Entry 7MKD (electron microscopy, 3.20 A resolution); this record covers chains I and Q of the 9 polymer chains in the assembly.

# Chain I
Protein: DNA-directed RNA polymerase subunit beta
Organism: Escherichia coli
Notes: EC 2.7.7.6
UniProt: P0A8V4 (RPOB_ECO57); residue numbers follow UniProt; this construct covers 1-1342
Amino-acid sequence (1342 residues; row label = number of the first residue in the row):
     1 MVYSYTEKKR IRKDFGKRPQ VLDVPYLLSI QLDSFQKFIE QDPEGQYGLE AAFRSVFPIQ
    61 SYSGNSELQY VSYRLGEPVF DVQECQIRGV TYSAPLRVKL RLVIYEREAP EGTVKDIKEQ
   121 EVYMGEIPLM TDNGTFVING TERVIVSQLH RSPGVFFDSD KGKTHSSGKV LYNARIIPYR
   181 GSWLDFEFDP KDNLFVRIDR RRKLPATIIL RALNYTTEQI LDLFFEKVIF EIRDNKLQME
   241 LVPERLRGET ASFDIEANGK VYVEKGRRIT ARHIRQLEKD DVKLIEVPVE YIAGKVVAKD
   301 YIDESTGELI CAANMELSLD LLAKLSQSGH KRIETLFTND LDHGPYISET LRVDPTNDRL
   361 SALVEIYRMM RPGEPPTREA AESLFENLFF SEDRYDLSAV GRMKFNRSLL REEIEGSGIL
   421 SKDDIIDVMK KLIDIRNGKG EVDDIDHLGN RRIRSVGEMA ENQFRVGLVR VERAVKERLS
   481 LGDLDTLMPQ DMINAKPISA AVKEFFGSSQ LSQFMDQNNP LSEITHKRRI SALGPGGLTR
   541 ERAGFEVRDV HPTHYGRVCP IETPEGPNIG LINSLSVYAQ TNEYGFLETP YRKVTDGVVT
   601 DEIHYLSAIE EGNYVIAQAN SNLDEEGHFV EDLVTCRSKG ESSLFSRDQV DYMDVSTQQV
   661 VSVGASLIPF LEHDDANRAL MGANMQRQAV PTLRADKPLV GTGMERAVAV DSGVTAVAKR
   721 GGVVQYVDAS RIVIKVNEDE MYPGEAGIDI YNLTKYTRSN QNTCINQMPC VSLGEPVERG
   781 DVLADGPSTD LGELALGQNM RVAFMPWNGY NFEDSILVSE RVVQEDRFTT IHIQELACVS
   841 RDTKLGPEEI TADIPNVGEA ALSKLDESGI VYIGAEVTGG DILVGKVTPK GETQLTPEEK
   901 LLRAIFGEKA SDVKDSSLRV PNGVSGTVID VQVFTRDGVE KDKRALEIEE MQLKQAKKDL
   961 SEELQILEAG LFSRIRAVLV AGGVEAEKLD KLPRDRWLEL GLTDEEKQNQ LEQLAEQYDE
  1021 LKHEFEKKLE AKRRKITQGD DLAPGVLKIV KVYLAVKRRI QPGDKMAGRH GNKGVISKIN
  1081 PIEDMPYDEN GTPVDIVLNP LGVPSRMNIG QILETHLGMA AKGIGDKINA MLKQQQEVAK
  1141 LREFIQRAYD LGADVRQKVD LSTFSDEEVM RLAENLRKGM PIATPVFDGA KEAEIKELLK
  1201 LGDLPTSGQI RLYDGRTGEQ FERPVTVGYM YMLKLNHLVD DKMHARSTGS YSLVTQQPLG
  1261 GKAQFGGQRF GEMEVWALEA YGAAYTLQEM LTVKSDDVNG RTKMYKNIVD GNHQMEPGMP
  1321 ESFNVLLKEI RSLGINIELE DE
Unresolved in the structure: 1, 1342
Small-molecule neighbours:
  - chapso (1N7), molecule 1: Gln-46, Tyr-47, Tyr-179, Ser-398, Ala-399, Val-400, Arg-452, Glu-458, Glu-461, Glu-583, Tyr-584
  - chapso (1N7), molecule 2: Gln-725, Tyr-726, Glu-962, Ile-966, Ala-969
Curated features (UniProtKB/Swiss-Prot):
  - modified residue (N6-acetyllysine): Lys-1022, Lys-1200
From the paper describing this entry:
  - binding site for Nontemplate strand of lambda PR promoter DNA: Arg-371
  - binding site for Template strand of lambda PR promoter DNA (chain Q): Arg-470, Lys-496

# Chain Q
Molecule: Template strand of lambda PR promoter DNA
Sequence (90 nucleotides; each row starts with the number of its first residue):
     1 CGAGGTCGAC ATACAACCTC CTTAGTACAT GCAACCATTA TCACCGCCAG AGGTAAAATA
    61 GTCAACACGC ACGGTGTTAG ATATTTATCC
Unresolved in the structure: 1-7, 76-90
Small-molecule neighbours: chapso (1N7): DA34, DC35, DC36

# How chain I and chain Q interact
Contacting residue pairs - 16 pairs, chain I then chain Q:
  His-165(I) / DC21(Q)  salt bridge to the phosphate
  Lys-203(I) / DT22(Q)  salt bridge to the phosphate
  Arg-470(I) / DT39(Q)  hydrogen bond to the base
  Asn-494(I) / DA40(Q)  hydrogen bond to the phosphate
  Lys-496(I) / DT39(Q)  salt bridge to the phosphate
  Lys-496(I) / DA40(Q)  salt bridge to the phosphate
  Pro-497(I) / DT39(Q)  sugar contact
  Ala-500(I) / DT39(Q)  phosphate contact
  Ser-508(I) / DT38(Q)  hydrogen bond to the base
  Glu-541(I) / DC28(Q)  hydrogen bond to the base
  Gly-1261(I) / DA33(Q)  phosphate contact
  Lys-1262(I) / DA33(Q)  phosphate contact
  Gln-1268(I) / DC32(Q)  phosphate contact
  Arg-1269(I) / DG31(Q)  salt bridge to the phosphate
  Arg-1269(I) / DC32(Q)  phosphate contact
  Met-1273(I) / DT30(Q)  sugar contact
Interface residues without a listed pair, chain I (20 interface residues in all): Arg-202, Lys-503, Glu-504, Gly-507, Phe-514, Gly-1271
Interface residues without a listed pair, chain Q (13 interface residues in all): DT23, DC35, DC36

# In short
Chain I and chain Q form an interface of 20 and 13 residues respectively; the contacts include 4 hydrogen
bonds and 5 salt bridges. Polar contacts include Arg-470(I)/DT39(Q), Ser-508(I)/DT38(Q) and
Glu-541(I)/DC28(Q). From the paper: a binding site for Template strand of lambda PR promoter DNA (chain Q) at
Arg-470(I) and Lys-496(I); a binding site for Nontemplate strand of lambda PR promoter DNA at Arg-371(I).
Here chain I is DNA-directed RNA polymerase subunit beta (Escherichia coli) and chain Q is Template strand of
lambda PR promoter DNA. Entry 7MKD (Cryo-EM structure of Escherichia coli RNA polymerase bound to lambda PR
promoter DNA (class 1)) was determined by electron microscopy (same publication as 7MKE, 7MKI and 7MKJ).
